Entry 5T6J (X-ray diffraction, 1.75 A resolution); this record covers chains A and B of the 3 polymer chains in the assembly.

== Chain A ==
Protein: Kinetochore protein SPC24
Organism: Saccharomyces cerevisiae (strain ATCC 204508 / S288c)
UniProtKB: Q04477 (SPC24_YEAST); residues 155-213 here = UniProt positions 155-213
Sequence (59 residues; row label = number of the first residue in the row):
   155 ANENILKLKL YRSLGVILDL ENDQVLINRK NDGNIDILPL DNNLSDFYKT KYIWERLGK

== Chain B ==
Protein: Kinetochore protein SPC25
Organism: Saccharomyces cerevisiae
UniProtKB: P40014 (SPC25_YEAST); residue numbers follow UniProt; this construct covers 133-221
Sequence (92 residues; numbered 130 to 221; the number before each row is that of its first residue):
   130 SNANDAAEVA LYERLLQLRV LPGASDVHDV RFVFGDDSRC WIEVAMHGDH VIGNSHPALD
   190 PKSRATLEHV LTVQGDLAAF LVVARDMLLA SL
Sequence notes: expression tag (130-132)

== How chain A and chain B interact ==
Residue-residue contacts (40):
  Asn-158(A) / Ala-135(B)
  Asn-158(A) / Val-138(B)
  Ile-159(A) / Asp-134(B)
  Lys-161(A) / Val-149(B)  hydrogen bond (side chain-backbone)
  Leu-162(A) / Asp-134(B)
  Leu-162(A) / Glu-137(B)
  Leu-162(A) / Val-138(B)  hydrophobic
  Leu-162(A) / Tyr-141(B)  hydrophobic
  Leu-164(A) / Phe-161(B)  hydrophobic
  Leu-164(A) / Leu-206(B)  hydrophobic
  Tyr-165(A) / Tyr-141(B)  hydrophobic
  Tyr-165(A) / Glu-142(B)
  Tyr-165(A) / Leu-145(B)  hydrophobic
  Tyr-165(A) / Leu-147(B)  hydrogen bond (side chain-backbone)
  Tyr-165(A) / Arg-148(B)
  Arg-166(A) / Tyr-141(B)
  Leu-168(A) / Leu-145(B)  hydrophobic
  Leu-168(A) / Ala-207(B)  hydrophobic
  Leu-168(A) / Leu-210(B)  hydrophobic
  Val-170(A) / Tyr-141(B)  hydrogen bond (backbone-side chain)
  Ile-171(A) / Tyr-141(B)
  Leu-172(A) / Glu-137(B)
  Leu-172(A) / Leu-140(B)  hydrophobic
  Leu-172(A) / Tyr-141(B)  hydrogen bond (backbone-side chain)
  Leu-172(A) / Leu-144(B)  hydrophobic
  Leu-174(A) / Leu-140(B)  hydrophobic
  Val-179(A) / Leu-144(B)  hydrophobic
  Arg-183(A) / Ala-207(B)
  Asp-200(A) / Arg-143(B)  salt bridge
  Thr-204(A) / Arg-143(B)
  Thr-204(A) / Leu-144(B)  hydrogen bond (side chain-backbone)
  Thr-204(A) / Leu-145(B)
  Thr-204(A) / Gln-146(B)
  Ile-207(A) / Leu-144(B)
  Ile-207(A) / Leu-145(B)  hydrophobic
  Trp-208(A) / Leu-145(B)  hydrogen bond (side chain-backbone)
  Trp-208(A) / Val-211(B)  hydrophobic
  Trp-208(A) / Arg-214(B)
  Leu-211(A) / Val-211(B)
  Gly-212(A) / Val-211(B)
Other interface residues (no listed pair), chain A (22 interface residues in all): Ser-167, Leu-194
Other interface residues (no listed pair), chain B (23 interface residues in all): Phe-163, Asp-205, Ala-208

== In short ==
22 residues of chain A and 23 residues of chain B are in contact, with 6 hydrogen bonds and 1 salt bridge.
Polar contacts include Asp-200(A)/Arg-143(B), Lys-161(A)/Val-149(B) and Tyr-165(A)/Leu-147(B).
Here chain A is Kinetochore protein SPC24 (Saccharomyces cerevisiae (strain ATCC 204508 / S288c)) and chain B
is Kinetochore protein SPC25 (Saccharomyces cerevisiae). Entry 5T6J (Structure of the MIND Complex Shows a
Regulatory Focus of Yeast Kinetochore Assembly) was determined by X-ray diffraction, deposited together with
5T58 and 5T59.
